2QQC - chains C and D of the 6 polymer chains in the assembly; structure by X-ray diffraction, 2.00 A resolution.

Chain C:
Name: Pyruvoyl-dependent arginine decarboxylase subunit beta
Organism: Methanocaldococcus jannaschii
Notes: fragment: Beta subunit
UniProt: Q57764 (PDAD_METJA); residue numbers follow UniProt; this construct covers 1-52
Sequence (53 residues; numbered 0 to 52; the number before each row is that of its first residue; numbering starts at 0):
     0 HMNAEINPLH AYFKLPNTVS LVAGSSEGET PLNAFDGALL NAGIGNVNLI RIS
Disordered / not traced: 0-5
Sequence notes: expression tag (0)
UniProt features mapped onto this chain:
  - site: Ser52 (Cleavage (non-hydrolytic))
Ligand contacts: agmatine (AG2): Leu31, Phe34, Asp35, Leu38, Gly44, Val46

Chain D:
Name: Pyruvoyl-dependent arginine decarboxylase subunit alpha
Organism: Methanocaldococcus jannaschii
Notes: fragment: Alpha subunit
UniProt: Q57764 (PDAD_METJA); numbering as in UniProt (aligned over 54-165)
Sequence (113 residues; row label = number of the first residue in the row):
    53 XIMPPEAEIV PLPKLPMGAL VPTAYGYIIS DVPGETISAA ISVAIPKDKS LCGLIMQYEG
   113 KCSKKEAEKT VREMAKIGFE MRGWELDRIE SIAVEHTVEK LGCAFAAAAL WYK
Sequence notes: expression tag (53); engineered mutation Gln109 (Glu in Q57764)
Modified residues: PYR (pyruvic acid) at position 53
Ligand contacts: agmatine (AG2): PYR_53, Ile54, Leu106, Ile107, Met108, Gln109, Arg134
What the authors report for this chain:
  - mutagenesis - E109Q (7.7-fold): decreased catalytic activity

How chain C and chain D interact:
Pairs across the interface - 101 pairs, chain C then chain D:
  Ala10(C) with Tyr164(D)
  Tyr11(C) with Trp163(D), hydrophobic; Tyr164(D), hydrogen bond (backbone-side chain)
  Lys13(C) with Tyr164(D), hydrogen bond (backbone-side chain)
  Leu14(C) with Tyr164(D)
  Pro15(C) with Pro56(D); Leu162(D), hydrophobic; Trp163(D); Tyr164(D)
  Asn16(C) with Ala59(D); Glu60(D), hydrogen bond (backbone-backbone); Trp163(D), hydrogen bond (backbone-backbone); Tyr164(D); Lys165(D), hydrogen bond (side chain-backbone)
  Thr17(C) with Glu60(D); Val62(D); Ala161(D); Leu162(D); Trp163(D), hydrogen bond (backbone-backbone); Tyr164(D); Lys165(D)
  Val18(C) with Met55(D), hydrophobic; Glu60(D), hydrogen bond (backbone-backbone); Ile61(D); Val62(D), hydrogen bond (backbone-backbone); Ala160(D), hydrophobic; Ala161(D)
  Ser19(C) with Val62(D), hydrogen bond (side chain-backbone); Pro63(D); Leu64(D); Pro65(D); Ala159(D); Ala160(D); Ala161(D), hydrogen bond (backbone-backbone)
  Leu20(C) with Ile93(D), hydrophobic; Val95(D), hydrophobic; Glu142(D); Ser143(D); Ile144(D); Ala159(D); Ala160(D), hydrophobic
  Val21(C) with Ile144(D); Ala158(D); Ala159(D), hydrogen bond (backbone-backbone)
  Ala22(C) with Ile144(D), hydrophobic; Val146(D), hydrophobic; Phe157(D)
  Gly23(C) with Val146(D); Ala156(D); Phe157(D), hydrogen bond (backbone-backbone)
  Ser24(C) with His148(D), hydrogen bond; Cys155(D)
  Ser25(C) with His148(D); Gly154(D); Cys155(D), hydrogen bond (backbone-backbone)
  Glu26(C) with His148(D), salt bridge; Thr149(D); Val150(D); Glu151(D), hydrogen bond (side chain-backbone); Lys152(D), hydrogen bond (side chain-backbone); Leu153(D), hydrogen bond (side chain-backbone); Gly154(D)
  Gly27(C) with Leu153(D), hydrogen bond (backbone-backbone)
  Glu28(C) with Leu153(D)
  Thr29(C) with Leu153(D)
  Pro30(C) with Ile81(D); Leu153(D)
  Ala33(C) with Cys155(D)
  Phe34(C) with Tyr79(D), hydrophobic; Cys155(D), hydrophobic; Phe157(D), hydrophobic
  Ala37(C) with Cys155(D), hydrophobic; Phe157(D), hydrophobic
  Leu38(C) with Phe157(D), hydrophobic
  Gly42(C) with Leu64(D)
  Ile43(C) with Ala161(D), hydrophobic
  Asn45(C) with Met69(D); Gly70(D), hydrogen bond (backbone-backbone)
  Val46(C) with Leu67(D), hydrophobic; Pro68(D); Gly70(D); Ala71(D); Val73(D), hydrophobic
  Asn47(C) with Gly70(D), hydrogen bond (side chain-backbone); Ala71(D), hydrogen bond (backbone-backbone); Leu72(D); Val73(D), hydrogen bond (backbone-backbone)
  Leu48(C) with Val73(D); Thr75(D); Phe157(D), hydrophobic
  Ile49(C) with Val73(D), hydrogen bond (backbone-backbone); Pro74(D); Thr75(D), hydrogen bond (backbone-backbone)
  Arg50(C) with Thr75(D); Tyr77(D), hydrogen bond (side chain-backbone); Gln109(D)
  Ile51(C) with PYR_53(D); Pro74(D); Thr75(D), hydrogen bond (backbone-backbone); Ala76(D); Leu162(D), hydrophobic
Also at the interface, not in a pair above, chain C (35 interface residues in all): Ala41, Ser52
Also at the interface, not in a pair above, chain D (51 interface residues in all): Gly78, Ile107, Glu147

Overview:
The interface between chain C and chain D involves 35 residues on one side and 51 on the other; the contacts
include 26 hydrogen bonds and 1 salt bridge. Polar pairs include Glu26(C)-His148(D), Tyr11(C)-Tyr164(D) and
Lys13(C)-Tyr164(D). Chain C binds agmatine. Ligands of chain D: agmatine. From the paper: E109Q of chain D
reduces catalytic activity.
Chain C is Pyruvoyl-dependent arginine decarboxylase subunit beta and chain D is Pyruvoyl-dependent arginine
decarboxylase subunit alpha, both from Methanocaldococcus jannaschii; the structure, E109Q mutant of
Pyruvoyl-dependent Arginine Decarboxylase from Methanococcus jannashii, was determined by X-ray diffraction
together with 2QQD from the same study.
